3M2R - chains A and F of the 6 polymer chains in the assembly; structure by X-ray diffraction, 1.30 A resolution.

[Chain A]
Name: Methyl-coenzyme M reductase I subunit alpha
From: Methanothermobacter marburgensis
Notes: EC 2.8.4.1
Reference sequence: P11558 (MCRA_METTM); residue numbers follow UniProt; this construct covers 2-550
Sequence (549 residues; row label = number of the first residue in the row):
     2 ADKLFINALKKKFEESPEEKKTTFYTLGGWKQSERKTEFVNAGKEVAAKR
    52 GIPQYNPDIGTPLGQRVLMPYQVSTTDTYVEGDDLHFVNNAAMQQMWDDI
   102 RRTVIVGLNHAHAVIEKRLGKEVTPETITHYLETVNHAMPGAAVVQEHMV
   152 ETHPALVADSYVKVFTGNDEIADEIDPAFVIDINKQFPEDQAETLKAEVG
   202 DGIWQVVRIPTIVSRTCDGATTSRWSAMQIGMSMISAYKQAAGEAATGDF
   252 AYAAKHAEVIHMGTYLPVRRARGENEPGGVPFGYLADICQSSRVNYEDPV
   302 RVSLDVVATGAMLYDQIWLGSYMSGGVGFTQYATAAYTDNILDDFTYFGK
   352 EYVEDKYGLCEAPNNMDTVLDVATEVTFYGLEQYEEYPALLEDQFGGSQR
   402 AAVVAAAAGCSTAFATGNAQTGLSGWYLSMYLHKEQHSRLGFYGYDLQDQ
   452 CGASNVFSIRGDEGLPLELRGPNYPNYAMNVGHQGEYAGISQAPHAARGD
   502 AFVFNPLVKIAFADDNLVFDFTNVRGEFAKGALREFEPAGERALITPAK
Disordered / not traced: 550
Modified residues: H257 (n1-methylated histidine; MHS); R271 (5-methyl-arginine; AGM); Q400 (2-methyl-glutamine; MGN); G445 (thioglycin; GL3); C452 (s-methylcysteine; SMC)
Metal / ion sites: factor 430 Ni: Q147 (together with 1-thioethanesulfonic acid)
Ligand contacts:
  - 1-thioethanesulfonic acid (COM): Y333, F443, Y444, G445
  - factor 430 (F43), molecule 1: A143, A144, V145, V146, Q147, M150, V151, M229, Q230, M233, I236, A243, G244
  - factor 430 (F43), molecule 2: G326, G327, V328, G329, F330, T331, Q332, Y333, F396, G397, G398, Q400, G442, F443
  - Coenzyme B / TPZ, molecule 1: R225, K256, H257
  - Coenzyme B / TPZ, molecule 2: R270, R271, L320, M324, S325, F330, F443, A479, M480, N481, V482
  - Zn2+ (ZN): R102, S215, R216, C218
Curated features (UniProtKB/Swiss-Prot):
  - binding site (coenzyme F430): Q147
  - binding site (coenzyme B): R225, K256, H257, R270
  - binding site (coenzyme M): Y333, Y444
  - modified residue: H257 (Pros-methylhistidine), R271 (5-methylarginine), G445 (1-thioglycine), D450 (Z: -2,3-didehydroaspartate), C452 (S-methylcysteine)

[Chain F]
Name: Methyl-coenzyme M reductase I subunit gamma
From: Methanothermobacter marburgensis
Notes: EC 2.8.4.1
Reference sequence: P11562 (MCRG_METTM); numbering as in UniProt (aligned over 2-249)
Sequence (248 residues; row label = number of the first residue in the row):
     2 AQYYPGTTKVAQNRRNFCNPEYELEKLREISDEDVVKILGHRAPGEEYPS
    52 VHPPLEEMDEPEDAIREMVEPIDGAKAGDRVRYIQFTDSMYFAPAQPYVR
   102 SRAYLCRYRGADAGTLSGRQIIETRERDLEKISKELLETEFFDPARSGVR
   152 GKSVHGHSLRLDEDGMMFDMLRRQIYNKDTGRVEMVKNQIGDELDEPVDL
   202 GEPLDEETLMEKTTIYRVDGEAYRDDVEAVEIMQRIHVLRSQGGFNLE
Disordered / not traced: 248-249
Metal / ion sites: Mg2+ near E30 (its only coordinating residue here)
Ligand contacts: factor 430 (F43): L117, S118, G119, R120, K153, S154, V155, H156, G157, H158
Curated features (UniProtKB/Swiss-Prot):
  - binding site (coenzyme M): R120

[Interface between chain A and chain F]
Contacting residue pairs - 21 pairs, chain A then chain F:
  R119(A) - R81(F)
  L120(A) - R81(F)  hydrogen bond (backbone-side chain)
  L120(A) - R83(F)
  V146(A) - S154(F)  hydrogen bond (backbone-side chain)
  V146(A) - M171(F)
  Q147(A) - M171(F)
  E148(A) - H156(F)
  E148(A) - F169(F)
  E148(A) - M171(F)
  K240(A) - I191(F)
  K240(A) - D193(F)  salt bridge
  Q241(A) - I191(F)
  A242(A) - Y84(F)  hydrophobic
  A242(A) - G152(F)
  A243(A) - R120(F)  hydrogen bond (backbone-side chain)
  A243(A) - G152(F)  hydrogen bond (backbone-backbone)
  A243(A) - K153(F)
  G244(A) - R120(F)  hydrogen bond (backbone-side chain)
  E245(A) - R83(F)  salt bridge
  E245(A) - E124(F)
  A246(A) - E124(F)  hydrogen bond (backbone-side chain)
Interface residues without a listed pair, chain A (14 interface residues in all): K118, G121
Interface residues without a listed pair, chain F (16 interface residues in all): S51, V52, I122

[Summary]
Chain A and chain F form an interface of 14 and 16 residues respectively, with 6 hydrogen bonds and 2 salt
bridges. Polar contacts include K240(A)-D193(F), E245(A)-R83(F) and L120(A)-R81(F). One factor 430 molecule is
bound between chain A and chain F.
Here chain A is Methyl-coenzyme M reductase I subunit alpha and chain F is Methyl-coenzyme M reductase I
subunit gamma, both from Methanothermobacter marburgensis. Entry 3M2R (Structural Insight into Methyl-Coenzyme
M Reductase Chemistry using Coenzyme B Analogues) was determined by X-ray diffraction (same publication as
3M1V, 3M2U, 3M2V, 3M30 and 3M32).
